6UM6 - chains C and D of the 12 polymer chains in the assembly; structure by electron microscopy, 4.30 A resolution (low resolution: residue-level contacts below are approximate; hydrogen-bond / salt-bridge calls are withheld).

Chain C:
Name: DH270.6 Heavy chain
Organism: Homo sapiens
Amino-acid sequence (238 residues; each row starts with the number of its first residue):
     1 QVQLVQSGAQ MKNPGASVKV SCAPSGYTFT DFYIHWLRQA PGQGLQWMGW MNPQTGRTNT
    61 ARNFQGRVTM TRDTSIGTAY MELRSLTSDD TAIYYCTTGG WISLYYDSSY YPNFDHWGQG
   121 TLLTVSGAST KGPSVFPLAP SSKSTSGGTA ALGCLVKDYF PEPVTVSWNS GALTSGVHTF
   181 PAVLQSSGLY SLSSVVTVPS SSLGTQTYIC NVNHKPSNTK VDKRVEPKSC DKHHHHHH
Unresolved in the structure: 127-238
Disulfide bonds: Cys22-Cys96

Chain D:
Name: DH270.6 Light chain
Organism: Homo sapiens
Amino-acid sequence (216 residues; each row starts with the number of its first residue):
     1 QSALTQPASV SGSPGQSITI SCTGTKYDVG SHDLVSWYQQ YPGKVPKYMI YEVNKRPSGV
    61 SNRFSGSKSG NTASLTISGL RAEDEADYYC CSFGGSATVV CGGGTKVTVL GQPKGAPSVT
   121 LFPPSSEELQ ANKATLVCLI SDFYPGAVTV AWKADSSPVK AGVETTTPSK QSNNKYAASS
   181 YLSLTPEQWK SHRSYSCQVT HEGSTVEKTV APTECS
Unresolved in the structure: 1-2, 111-216
Disulfide bonds: Cys22-Cys90, Cys91-Cys101

How chain C and chain D interact:
Residue-residue contacts - 29 pairs, chain C then chain D:
  Gln39(C) - Gln40(D)
  Gln39(C) - Tyr89(D)
  Gly44(C) - Gly102(D)
  Gly44(C) - Gly103(D)
  Leu45(C) - Tyr89(D)
  Leu45(C) - Cys101(D)
  Leu45(C) - Gly102(D)
  Trp47(C) - Thr98(D)
  Trp47(C) - Val99(D)
  Trp50(C) - Ala97(D)
  Asn59(C) - Ala97(D)
  Tyr95(C) - Gln40(D)
  Tyr110(C) - Leu34(D)
  Tyr110(C) - Phe93(D)
  Tyr111(C) - Leu34(D)
  Pro112(C) - Leu34(D)
  Pro112(C) - Ser36(D)
  Pro112(C) - Tyr38(D)
  Pro112(C) - Val99(D)
  Asn113(C) - Tyr38(D)
  Asn113(C) - Tyr48(D)
  Asn113(C) - Tyr51(D)
  Asn113(C) - Glu52(D)
  Phe114(C) - Tyr38(D)
  Phe114(C) - Tyr48(D)
  Asp115(C) - Tyr48(D)
  Trp117(C) - Pro46(D)
  Gly118(C) - Val45(D)
  Gln119(C) - Val45(D)
Interface residues without a listed pair, chain C (18 interface residues in all): His35, Thr60
Interface residues without a listed pair, chain D (18 interface residues in all): Cys91

Summary:
The chain C/chain D interface involves 18 residues from each chain.
Here chain C is DH270.6 Heavy chain and chain D is DH270.6 Light chain, both from Homo sapiens. Entry 6UM6
(Cryo-EM structure of HIV-1 neutralizing antibody DH270.6 in complex with CH848 10.17DT Env) was determined by
electron microscopy (same publication as 6UM5 and 6UM7).
